Entry 7Y7S (X-ray diffraction, 2.70 A resolution); this record covers chains B and I of the 6 polymer chains in the assembly.

== Chain B ==
Name: RNA-dependent RNA polymerase
Organism: Neurospora crassa
Notes: EC 2.7.7.48
Reference sequence: Q9Y7G6 (Q9Y7G6_NEUCS); residue numbers follow UniProt; this construct covers 377-1402
Sequence (1026 residues; row label = number of the first residue in the row):
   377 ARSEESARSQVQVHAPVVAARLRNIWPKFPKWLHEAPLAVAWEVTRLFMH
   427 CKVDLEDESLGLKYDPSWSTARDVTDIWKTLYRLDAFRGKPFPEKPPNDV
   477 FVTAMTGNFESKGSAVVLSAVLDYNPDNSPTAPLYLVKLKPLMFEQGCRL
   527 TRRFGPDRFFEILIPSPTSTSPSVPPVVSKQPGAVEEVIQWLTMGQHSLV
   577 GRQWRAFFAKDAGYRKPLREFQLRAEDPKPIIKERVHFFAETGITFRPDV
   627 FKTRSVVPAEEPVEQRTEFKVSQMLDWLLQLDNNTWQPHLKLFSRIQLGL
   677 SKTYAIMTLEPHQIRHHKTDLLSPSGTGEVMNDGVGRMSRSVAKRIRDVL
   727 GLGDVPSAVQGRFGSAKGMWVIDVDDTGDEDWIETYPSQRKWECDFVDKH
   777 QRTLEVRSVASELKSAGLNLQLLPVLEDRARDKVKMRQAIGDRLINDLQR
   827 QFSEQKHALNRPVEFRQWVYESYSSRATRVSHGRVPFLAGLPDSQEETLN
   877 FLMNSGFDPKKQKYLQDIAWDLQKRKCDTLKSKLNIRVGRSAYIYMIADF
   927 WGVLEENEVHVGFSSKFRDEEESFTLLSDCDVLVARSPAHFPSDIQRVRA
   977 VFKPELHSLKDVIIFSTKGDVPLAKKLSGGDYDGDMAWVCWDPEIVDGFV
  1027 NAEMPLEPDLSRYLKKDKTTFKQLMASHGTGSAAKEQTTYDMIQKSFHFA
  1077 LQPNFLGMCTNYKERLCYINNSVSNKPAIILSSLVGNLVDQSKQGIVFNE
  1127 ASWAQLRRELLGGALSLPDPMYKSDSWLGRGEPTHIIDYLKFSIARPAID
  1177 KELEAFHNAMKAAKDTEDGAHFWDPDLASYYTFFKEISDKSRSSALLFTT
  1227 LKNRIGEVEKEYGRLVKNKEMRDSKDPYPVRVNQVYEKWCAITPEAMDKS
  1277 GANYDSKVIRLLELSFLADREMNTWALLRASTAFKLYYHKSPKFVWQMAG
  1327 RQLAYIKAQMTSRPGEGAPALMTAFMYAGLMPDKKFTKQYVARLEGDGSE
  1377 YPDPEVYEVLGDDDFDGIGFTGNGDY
Not modelled in the structure: 377-390, 433-434, 461-468, 596-604, 626-636, 1182-1193, 1246-1251, 1271-1282, 1371-1402
Bound ions: Mg2+ near Gly1005 (its only coordinating residue here); Ca2+ site 1: Asp1007, Asp1009, Asp1011 (together with ZAN) (shared with 1 residue of chain J); Ca2+ site 2: Asp1007, Asp1009 (together with ZAN)
Residues lining bound ligands: ZAN (5'-O-[(S)-hydroxy{[(S)-hydroxy(phosphonooxy)phosphoryl]amino}phosphoryl]adenosine): Arg671, Lys743, Lys767, Arg962, Pro964, Ser1004, Asp1007, Asp1009, Leu1082, Val1115, Asp1116, Lys1119
What the authors report for this chain:
  - binding site for ZAN: Val1115, Asp1116, Lys1119
  - mutagenesis - P964A: decreased catalytic activity

== Chain I ==
Molecule: 14-nt DNA strand
Sequence (14 nucleotides; numbered 1 to 14; the number before each row is that of its first residue):
     1 GAACTATGGTCGGA

== Interface between chain B and chain I ==
Residue-residue contacts - 23 pairs, chain B then chain I:
  Thr546(B) - DA6(I)  hydrogen bond to the base
  Tyr590(B) - DA6(I)  hydrogen bond to the base
  Lys790(B) - DC11(I)  phosphate contact
  Lys790(B) - DG12(I)  salt bridge to the phosphate
  Asn795(B) - DG9(I)  phosphate contact
  Gln797(B) - DG8(I)  hydrogen bond to the sugar
  Tyr919(B) - DG9(I)  phosphate contact
  Tyr919(B) - DT10(I)  sugar contact
  Ser963(B) - DG8(I)  hydrogen bond to the base
  Ser963(B) - DG9(I)  hydrogen bond to the sugar
  Pro964(B) - DG8(I)  base contact
  Met1012(B) - DT10(I)  sugar contact
  Asn1080(B) - DA6(I)  base contact
  Leu1082(B) - DT7(I)  base contact
  Gly1083(B) - DA6(I)  phosphate contact
  Gly1083(B) - DT7(I)  sugar contact
  Met1084(B) - DA6(I)  sugar contact
  Thr1086(B) - DT7(I)  sugar contact
  Asn1087(B) - DA6(I)  hydrogen bond to the phosphate
  Asn1087(B) - DT7(I)  sugar contact
  Arg1091(B) - DA6(I)  salt bridge to the phosphate
  Arg1133(B) - DT5(I)  salt bridge to the phosphate
  Ser1142(B) - DT5(I)  hydrogen bond to the phosphate
Other interface residues (no listed pair), chain B (20 interface residues in all): Leu1141, Leu1143
Other interface residues (no listed pair), chain I (9 interface residues in all): DC4

== In short ==
20 residues of chain B face 9 of chain I across their interface; the contacts include 7 hydrogen bonds and 3
salt bridges. Polar contacts include Thr546(B)-DA6(I), Tyr590(B)-DA6(I) and Ser963(B)-DG8(I). Ligands of chain
B: compound ZAN. From the paper: a binding site for ZAN at Val1115(B), Asp1116(B) and Lys1119(B); P964A of
chain B reduces catalytic activity.
Chain B is RNA-dependent RNA polymerase (Neurospora crassa) and chain I is a 14-nt DNA strand; the structure,
QDE-1 in complex with DNA template, RNA primer and AMPNPP, was determined by X-ray diffraction (same
publication as 7Y7P, 7Y7Q, 7Y7R and 7Y7T).
